PDB entry 6CVL | X-ray diffraction, 2.95 A resolution | chains A and B of the 5 polymer chains in the assembly

Chain A (and B):
Molecule: MetI transmembrane subunit
From: Escherichia coli (strain K12)
Notes: chain B of this document is another copy of the same molecule, construct and numbering; everything in this record applies to it too
UniProt: P31547 (METI_ECOLI); residues 1-215 here = UniProt positions 1-215
Chain sequence (215 residues; row label = number of the first residue in the row):
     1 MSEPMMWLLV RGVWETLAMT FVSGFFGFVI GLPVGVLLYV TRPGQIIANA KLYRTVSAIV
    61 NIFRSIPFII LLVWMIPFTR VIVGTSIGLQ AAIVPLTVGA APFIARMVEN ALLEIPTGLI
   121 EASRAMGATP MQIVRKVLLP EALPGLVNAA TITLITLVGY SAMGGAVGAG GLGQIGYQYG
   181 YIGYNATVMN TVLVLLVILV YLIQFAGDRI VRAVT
What the authors report for this chain:
  - conformationally variable residues (side-chain flip): Met-107, Met-163, Tyr-177
  - self-association interface (contacts with another copy of this molecule); pairs are residue here / residue on that copy: Met-107/Met-107
  - specificity-determining residues: Phe-103, Met-107, Tyr-160, Met-163 (proposed by the authors, not directly observed)

Chain A / chain B interface:
Pairs across the interface - 50 pairs, chain A then chain B:
  Arg-42(A) with Arg-212(B)
  Tyr-53(A) with Arg-212(B)
  Ala-58(A) with Tyr-201(B)
  Asn-61(A) with Val-200(B); Tyr-201(B)
  Arg-64(A) with Ile-152(B), hydrogen bond (side chain-backbone); Ile-155(B); Thr-156(B)
  Ser-65(A) with Leu-196(B); Val-197(B); Val-200(B)
  Pro-67(A) with Leu-196(B)
  Phe-68(A) with Gly-159(B); Met-163(B), hydrophobic
  Ile-69(A) with Tyr-177(B), hydrophobic
  Ile-70(A) with Tyr-181(B), hydrophobic; Met-189(B), hydrophobic
  Val-73(A) with Tyr-181(B)
  Phe-103(A) with Ile-152(B), hydrophobic; Thr-156(B)
  Arg-106(A) with Gln-204(B)
  Met-107(A) with Met-107(B), hydrophobic
  Asn-110(A) with Asn-148(B); Ile-152(B)
  Leu-113(A) with Asn-148(B)
  Glu-114(A) with Glu-114(B)
  Gly-145(A) with Glu-114(B)
  Asn-148(A) with Asn-110(B), hydrogen bond
  Ile-152(A) with Arg-64(B), hydrogen bond (backbone-side chain); Phe-103(B), hydrophobic; Asn-110(B)
  Ile-155(A) with Arg-64(B)
  Thr-156(A) with Arg-64(B)
  Gly-159(A) with Phe-68(B)
  Tyr-160(A) with Phe-68(B)
  Met-163(A) with Phe-68(B), hydrophobic
  Tyr-177(A) with Ile-69(B), hydrophobic
  Tyr-181(A) with Ile-70(B), hydrophobic; Val-73(B), hydrophobic
  Met-189(A) with Ile-70(B), hydrophobic
  Leu-196(A) with Ser-65(B); Pro-67(B)
  Val-197(A) with Ser-65(B)
  Val-200(A) with Asn-61(B); Ser-65(B)
  Tyr-201(A) with Ala-58(B); Asn-61(B)
  Gln-204(A) with Arg-106(B)
  Arg-212(A) with Arg-42(B); Tyr-53(B), hydrogen bond
Other interface residues (no listed pair), chain A (40 interface residues in all): Ile-62, Ala-149, Gly-173, Gly-176, Leu-193, Asp-208
Other interface residues (no listed pair), chain B (40 interface residues in all): Arg-54, Ser-57, Gly-145, Ala-149, Tyr-160, Gly-173, Gly-176, Leu-193, Asp-208
From the paper, about this interface:
  - pairs named by the authors: Met-107(A)/Met-107(B)

Summary:
Chain A and chain B each contribute 40 residues to their interface; the contacts include 4 hydrogen bonds.
Among the polar pairs are Arg-64(A)/Ile-152(B), Asn-148(A)/Asn-110(B) and Arg-212(A)/Tyr-53(B). The authors
report a contact between Met-107(A) and Met-107(B). The paper reports specificity determinants Phe-103(A),
Met-107(A) and Tyr-160(A) among others; conformational variability at Met-107(A), Met-163(A) and Tyr-177(A).
Both chains are MetI transmembrane subunit (Escherichia coli (strain K12)). Entry 6CVL (Crystal structure of
the Escherichia coli ATPgS-bound MetNI methionine ABC transporter in complex with its MetQ ...) was determined
by X-ray diffraction.
